5ED9 - chains A and C of the 3 polymer chains in the assembly; structure by X-ray diffraction, 2.01 A resolution.

[Chain A (and C)]
Name: SUN domain-containing protein 2
Source organism: Mus musculus
Notes: chain C of this document is another copy of the same molecule, construct and numbering; everything in this record applies to it too
UniProt: Q8BJS4 (SUN2_MOUSE); residues 1-72 here correspond to UniProt positions 410-481 (UniProt number = residue number + 409)
Sequence (78 residues; row label = number of the first residue in the row; numbers below 1 keep their minus sign (Gly-5 is residue -5)):
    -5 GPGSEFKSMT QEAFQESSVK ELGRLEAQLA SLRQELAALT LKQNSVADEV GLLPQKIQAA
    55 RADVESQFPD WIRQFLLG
Disordered / not traced: -5 to -1, 71-72 (chain C: -5 to -1, 63-72)
Sequence notes: expression tag (-5 to 0)
What the authors report for this chain:
  - self-association interface (contacts with another copy of this molecule): Gln5
  - mutagenesis - Q5L: increased stability
  - mutagenesis - Q5L: unchanged binding to KASH2 peptide
  - mutagenesis - Q5L: increased localization to KASH2

[How chain A and chain C interact]
Contacting residue pairs - 39 pairs, chain A then chain C:
  Phe0(A) - Glu6(C)
  Phe0(A) - Glu10(C)
  Ser2(A) - Glu6(C)  hydrogen bond
  Ser2(A) - Gln9(C)
  Met3(A) - Gln5(C)
  Met3(A) - Gln9(C)  hydrogen bond (backbone-side chain)
  Gln5(A) - Gln5(C)
  Phe8(A) - Gln9(C)
  Phe8(A) - Val13(C)  hydrophobic
  Glu15(A) - Leu16(C)
  Leu19(A) - Leu16(C)  hydrophobic
  Leu19(A) - Leu19(C)  hydrophobic
  Leu19(A) - Leu23(C)  hydrophobic
  Gln22(A) - Leu23(C)
  Gln22(A) - Arg27(C)
  Leu23(A) - Leu23(C)  hydrophobic
  Leu26(A) - Leu23(C)  hydrophobic
  Leu26(A) - Leu26(C)  hydrophobic
  Leu26(A) - Leu30(C)  hydrophobic
  Glu29(A) - Leu30(C)
  Leu30(A) - Leu30(C)  hydrophobic
  Leu33(A) - Leu30(C)  hydrophobic
  Leu33(A) - Leu33(C)  hydrophobic
  Leu33(A) - Gln37(C)
  Lys36(A) - Gln37(C)
  Gln37(A) - Gln37(C)
  Val40(A) - Gln37(C)
  Val40(A) - Ala41(C)  hydrophobic
  Glu43(A) - Val44(C)
  Val44(A) - Val44(C)  hydrophobic
  Leu47(A) - Leu47(C)  hydrophobic
  Lys50(A) - Ile51(C)
  Ile51(A) - Ile51(C)  hydrophobic
  Ala54(A) - Ile51(C)  hydrophobic
  Asp57(A) - Arg55(C)  salt bridge
  Val58(A) - Val58(C)  hydrophobic
  Gln61(A) - Glu59(C)
  Trp65(A) - Val58(C)  hydrophobic
  Trp65(A) - Glu59(C)
Other interface residues (no listed pair), chain A (28 interface residues in all): Thr4, Leu16
Other interface residues (no listed pair), chain C (25 interface residues in all): Phe8, Ser12, Thr34, Val40, Gly45

[Overview]
The interface between chain A and chain C involves 28 residues on one side and 25 on the other, with 2
hydrogen bonds and 1 salt bridge. Among the polar pairs are Asp57(A)-Arg55(C), Ser2(A)-Glu6(C) and
Met3(A)-Gln9(C). From the paper: Q5L of chain A increases stability; a self-association interface involving
Gln5(A).
Chain A and chain C are both SUN domain-containing protein 2 (Mus musculus); the structure, Crystal structure
of CC1 of mouse SUN2, was determined by X-ray diffraction together with 5ED8 from the same study.
